Entry 8ES4 (electron microscopy, 3.30 A resolution); this record covers chains G and F of the 8 polymer chains in the assembly.

[Chain G (and F)]
Name: Gp44
Organism: Shigella phage Buco
Notes: chain F of this document is another copy of the same molecule, construct and numbering; everything in this record applies to it too
UniProtKB: A0A482JMG8 (A0A482JMG8_9CAUD); residues 1-260 here = UniProt positions 1-260
Amino-acid sequence (260 residues; numbered 1 to 260; the number before each row is that of its first residue):
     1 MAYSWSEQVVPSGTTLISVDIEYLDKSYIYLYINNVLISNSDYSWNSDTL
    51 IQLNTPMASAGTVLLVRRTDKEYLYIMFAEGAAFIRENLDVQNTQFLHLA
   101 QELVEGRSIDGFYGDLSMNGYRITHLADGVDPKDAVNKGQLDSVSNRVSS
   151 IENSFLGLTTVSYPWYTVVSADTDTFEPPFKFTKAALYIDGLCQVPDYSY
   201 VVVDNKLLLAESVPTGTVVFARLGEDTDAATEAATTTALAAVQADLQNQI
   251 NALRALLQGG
Not modelled in the structure: 1-2, 9-13, 54-63, 148-260 (chain F: 1-3, 149-260)

[Chain G / chain F interface]
Pairs across the interface (89; chain G residue first):
  Tyr3(G) with Glu72(F), hydrogen bond
  Trp5(G) with Tyr113(F)
  Arg86(G) with Phe78(F), hydrogen bond (side chain-backbone); Ala79(F); Ala82(F), hydrogen bond (side chain-backbone)
  Glu87(G) with Ala79(F)
  Leu89(G) with Phe84(F), hydrophobic
  Asp90(G) with Leu74(F); Met77(F); Phe78(F), hydrogen bond (side chain-backbone); Ala79(F), hydrogen bond (side chain-backbone)
  Asn93(G) with Leu74(F); Phe78(F); Gln92(F); Phe96(F)
  Thr94(G) with Leu74(F)
  Leu97(G) with Lys71(F); Glu72(F); Tyr73(F), hydrophobic; Leu74(F), hydrophobic
  Gln101(G) with Lys71(F), hydrogen bond (side chain-backbone); Glu72(F)
  Leu103(G) with Leu103(F); Ile109(F)
  Val104(G) with Lys71(F); Ser108(F)
  Glu105(G) with Gly111(F); Tyr113(F)
  Gly106(G) with Gly111(F); Phe112(F); Tyr113(F)
  Arg107(G) with Tyr113(F)
  Ile109(G) with Phe112(F), hydrophobic
  Gly111(G) with Leu116(F); Ser117(F)
  Phe112(G) with Phe112(F), hydrophobic; Leu116(F), hydrophobic; Ser117(F), hydrogen bond (backbone-backbone); Met118(F)
  Tyr113(G) with Asn119(F); Tyr121(F)
  Gly114(G) with Met118(F); Tyr121(F)
  Asp115(G) with Tyr121(F); Arg122(F), hydrogen bond (side chain-backbone)
  Leu116(G) with Met118(F), hydrophobic; Arg122(F); Ile123(F); Thr124(F), hydrogen bond (backbone-backbone)
  Ser117(G) with Thr124(F)
  Met118(G) with Thr124(F), hydrogen bond (backbone-backbone); His125(F)
  Asn119(G) with His125(F), hydrogen bond (backbone-backbone)
  Gly120(G) with His125(F), hydrogen bond (backbone-backbone); Ala127(F)
  Tyr121(G) with Leu126(F); Ala127(F), hydrogen bond (backbone-backbone)
  Arg122(G) with Asp128(F); Gly129(F); Val130(F); Asp134(F), salt bridge
  Ile123(G) with Leu126(F), hydrophobic; Asp134(F); Ala135(F), hydrogen bond (backbone-backbone)
  Thr124(G) with Asp134(F)
  His125(G) with Lys133(F), hydrogen bond (backbone-backbone); Asp134(F)
  Leu126(G) with Lys133(F), hydrogen bond (backbone-backbone); Ala135(F), hydrophobic
  Ala127(G) with Lys133(F)
  Val136(G) with Ala135(F); Val136(F), hydrogen bond (backbone-backbone)
  Asn137(G) with Pro132(F); Lys133(F); Asp134(F); Val136(F)
  Lys138(G) with Gly129(F); Val130(F), hydrogen bond (side chain-backbone); Asp131(F), hydrogen bond (side chain-backbone); Pro132(F), hydrogen bond (backbone-backbone); Asp134(F), hydrogen bond (backbone-backbone); Val136(F); Gln140(F)
  Gly139(G) with Pro132(F), hydrogen bond (backbone-backbone)
  Leu141(G) with Val136(F), hydrophobic; Gln140(F); Leu141(F), hydrophobic; Val144(F), hydrophobic
  Val144(G) with Val144(F), hydrophobic
Interface residues without a listed pair, chain G (45 interface residues in all): Phe84, Phe96, Ala100, Asp110, Asp128, Ser145
Interface residues without a listed pair, chain F (45 interface residues in all): Asn35, Ile76, Leu99, Asp110, Arg147

[In short]
The chain G/chain F interface involves 45 residues from each chain, with 22 hydrogen bonds and 1 salt bridge.
Polar contacts include Arg122(G)-Asp134(F), Tyr3(G)-Glu72(F) and Arg86(G)-Phe78(F).
Both chains are Gp44 (Shigella phage Buco). Entry 8ES4 (Focused reconstruction of HRP29 tail) was determined
by electron microscopy.
